Entry 6KAI (X-ray diffraction, 1.45 A resolution); this record covers chains B and C of the 4 polymer chains in the assembly.

Chain B:
Protein: Hemoglobin subunit beta
Source organism: Homo sapiens
UniProt: P68871 (HBB_HUMAN); residues 1-146 here correspond to UniProt positions 2-147 (UniProt number = residue number + 1)
Sequence (146 residues; each row starts with the number of its first residue):
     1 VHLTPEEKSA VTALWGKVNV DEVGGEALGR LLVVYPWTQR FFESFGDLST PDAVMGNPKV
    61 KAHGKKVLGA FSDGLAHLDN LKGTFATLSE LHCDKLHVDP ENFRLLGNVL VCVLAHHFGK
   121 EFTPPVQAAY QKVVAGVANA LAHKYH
Glycans and other covalent adducts: but-2-enedial (2FU) linked to Lys82
Ion coordination: heme Fe near His92 (its only coordinating residue here)
Small-molecule neighbours:
  - carbon monoxide (CMO), molecule 1: Gly24, Ala27, Leu28, Gly64, Val67, Leu68, Leu106
  - carbon monoxide (CMO), molecule 2: Phe103, Gly107, Val134, Val137, Ala138
  - heme (HEM): Leu31, Thr38, Phe41, Phe42, Phe45, His63, Lys66, Val67, Ala70, Phe71, Phe85, Leu88, Leu91, His92, Leu96, Val98, Asn102, Phe103, Leu106, Val137, Leu141
Swiss-Prot annotation at these positions:
  - binding site ((2R)-2,3-bisphosphoglycerate): Val1, His2, Lys82, His143
  - binding site (heme b): His63, His92
  - site: Glu7, Lys8 (Microbial infection: Cleavage), Gly25, Glu26 (Microbial infection: Cleavage), Gly29, Arg30 (Microbial infection: Cleavage), Tyr35, Pro36 (Microbial infection: Cleavage), Trp37, Thr38 (Microbial infection: Cleavage), Phe45, Gly46 (Microbial infection: Cleavage), Asp52, Ala53 (Microbial infection: Cleavage), Gly56, Asn57 (Microbial infection: Cleavage), Lys59 (Not glycated), Phe71, Ser72 (Microbial infection: Cleavage), Gly74, Leu75 (Microbial infection: Cleavage), Lys82 (Not glycated), Thr84, Phe85 (Microbial infection: Cleavage), His92, Cys93 (Microbial infection: Cleavage), Lys95 (Not glycated), Arg104, Leu105 (Microbial infection: Cleavage), Leu110, Val111 (Microbial infection: Cleavage), Gly119, Lys120 (Microbial infection: Cleavage), Phe122, Thr123 (Microbial infection: Cleavage), Ala128, Ala129 (Microbial infection: Cleavage) and 2 more in UniProt
  - modified residue: Val1 (N-acetylvaline), Ser9 (Phosphoserine), Thr12 (Phosphothreonine), Ser44 (Phosphoserine), Thr50 (Phosphothreonine), Lys59 (N6-acetyllysine), Lys82 (N6-acetyllysine), Thr87 (Phosphothreonine), Cys93 (S-nitrosocysteine), Lys144 (N6-acetyllysine)
  - glycosylation: Val1 (N-linked (Glc) (glycation) valine), Lys8 (N-linked (Glc) (glycation) lysine), Lys17 (N-linked (Glc) (glycation) lysine), Lys66 (N-linked (Glc) (glycation) lysine), Lys120 (N-linked (Glc) (glycation) lysine), Lys144 (N-linked (Glc) (glycation) lysine)

Chain C:
Protein: Hemoglobin subunit alpha
Source organism: Homo sapiens
UniProt: P69905 (HBA_HUMAN); residues 1-141 here correspond to UniProt positions 2-142 (UniProt number = residue number + 1)
Sequence (141 residues; numbered 1 to 141; the number before each row is that of its first residue):
     1 VLSPADKTNV KAAWGKVGAH AGEYGAEALE RMFLSFPTTK TYFPHFDLSH GSAQVKGHGK
    61 KVADALTNAV AHVDDMPNAL SALSDLHAHK LRVDPVNFKL LSHCLLVTLA AHLPAEFTPA
   121 VHASLDKFLA SVSTVLTSKY R
Small-molecule neighbours:
  - carbon monoxide (CMO), molecule 1: Trp14, Ala21, Tyr24, Gly25, Ala63, Leu66, Leu105
  - carbon monoxide (CMO), molecule 2: Leu29, Phe43, His58, Val62, Leu101
  - protoporphyrin IX containing ni(II) (HNI): Met32, Thr39, Tyr42, Phe43, His45, Phe46, His58, Lys61, Val62, Ala65, Leu66, Leu83, Leu86, His87, Leu91, Val93, Asn97, Phe98, Leu101, Val132, Leu136
Swiss-Prot annotation at these positions:
  - binding site (O2): His58
  - binding site (heme b): His87
  - site: Thr8, Asn9 (Microbial infection: Cleavage), Lys11 (Not glycated), Ala13, Trp14 (Microbial infection: Cleavage), Tyr24, Gly25 (Microbial infection: Cleavage), Leu29, Glu30 (Microbial infection: Cleavage), His45, Phe46 (Microbial infection: Cleavage), Asp47, Leu48 (Microbial infection: Cleavage), Ser52, Ala53 (Microbial infection: Cleavage), Val55, Lys56 (Microbial infection: Cleavage), Lys56 (Not glycated), Gly59, Lys60 (Microbial infection: Cleavage), Lys60 (Not glycated), Lys90 (Not glycated), Leu91, Arg92 (Microbial infection: Cleavage), Lys99 (Not glycated), Leu106, Val107 (Microbial infection: Cleavage), Thr108, Leu109 (Microbial infection: Cleavage), Val121, His122 (Microbial infection: Cleavage), Ser133, Thr134 (Microbial infection: Cleavage)
  - modified residue: Ser3 (Phosphoserine), Lys7 (N6-succinyllysine), Thr8 (Phosphothreonine), Lys11 (N6-succinyllysine), Lys16 (N6-acetyllysine), Tyr24 (Phosphotyrosine), Ser35 (Phosphoserine), Lys40 (N6-succinyllysine), Ser49 (Phosphoserine), Ser102 (Phosphoserine), Thr108 (Phosphothreonine), Ser124 (Phosphoserine), Ser131 (Phosphoserine), Thr134 (Phosphothreonine), Thr137 (Phosphothreonine), Ser138 (Phosphoserine)
  - glycosylation (N-linked (Glc) (glycation) lysine): Lys7, Lys16, Lys40, Lys61

How chain B and chain C interact:
Contacting residue pairs (25):
  Val34(B) - Arg141(C)  hydrogen bond (backbone-side chain)
  Tyr35(B) - Arg141(C)
  Pro36(B) - Tyr140(C)
  Pro36(B) - Arg141(C)
  Trp37(B) - Arg92(C)
  Trp37(B) - Asp94(C)  hydrogen bond
  Trp37(B) - Pro95(C)
  Trp37(B) - Tyr140(C)  hydrophobic
  Trp37(B) - Arg141(C)
  Arg40(B) - Tyr42(C)
  Arg40(B) - Leu91(C)  hydrogen bond (side chain-backbone)
  Arg40(B) - Arg92(C)  hydrogen bond (side chain-backbone)
  His97(B) - Thr41(C)
  His97(B) - Pro44(C)
  Asp99(B) - Thr41(C)
  Asp99(B) - Tyr42(C)  hydrogen bond
  Asp99(B) - Asp94(C)
  Asp99(B) - Asn97(C)  hydrogen bond
  Pro100(B) - Thr38(C)
  Glu101(B) - Asp94(C)
  Glu101(B) - Val96(C)
  Leu105(B) - Asp94(C)
  Tyr145(B) - Thr41(C)
  His146(B) - Pro37(C)
  His146(B) - Lys40(C)  hydrogen bond (backbone-side chain)
Other interface residues (no listed pair), chain B (14 interface residues in all): Gln39, Val98

Summary:
The chain B/chain C interface involves 14 residues from each chain; the contacts include 7 hydrogen bonds.
Polar contacts include Val34(B)-Arg141(C), Trp37(B)-Asp94(C) and Arg40(B)-Leu91(C). Chain B binds heme and
carbon monoxide. Bound to chain C: protoporphyrin IX containing ni(II) and carbon monoxide.
Here chain B is Hemoglobin subunit beta and chain C is Hemoglobin subunit alpha, both from Homo sapiens. Entry
6KAI (Crosslinked alpha(Ni)-beta(Fe) human hemoglobin A in the T quaternary structure at 95 K: Light) was
determined by X-ray diffraction (same publication as 6KA9, 6KAE, 6KAH, 6KAO, 6KAP, 6KAQ and 11 further
entries).
